Entry 3L70 (X-ray diffraction, 2.75 A resolution); this record covers chains C and D of the 20 polymer chains in the assembly.

# Chain C
Name: Cytochrome b
Organism: Gallus gallus
Notes: EC 1.10.2.2
Reference sequence: P18946 (CYB_CHICK); residue numbers follow UniProt; this construct covers 1-380
Amino-acid sequence (380 residues; row label = number of the first residue in the row):
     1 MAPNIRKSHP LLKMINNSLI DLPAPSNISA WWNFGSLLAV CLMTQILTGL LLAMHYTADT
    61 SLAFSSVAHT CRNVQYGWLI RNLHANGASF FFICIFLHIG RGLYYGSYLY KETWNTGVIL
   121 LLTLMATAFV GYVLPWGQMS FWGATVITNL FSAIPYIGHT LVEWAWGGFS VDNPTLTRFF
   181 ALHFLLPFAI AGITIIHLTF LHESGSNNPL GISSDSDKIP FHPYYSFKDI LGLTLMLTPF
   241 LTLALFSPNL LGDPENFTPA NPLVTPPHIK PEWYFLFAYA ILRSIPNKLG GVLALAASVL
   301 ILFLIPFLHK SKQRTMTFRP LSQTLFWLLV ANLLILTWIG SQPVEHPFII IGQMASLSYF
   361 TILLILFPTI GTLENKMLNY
Ion coordination: heme Fe site 1: H84, H183; heme Fe site 2: H98, H197
Small-molecule neighbours:
  - heme (HEM), molecule 1: W32, F34, G35, S36, L38, A39, F91, I95, H98, I99, R101, S107, Y108, Y110, T113, W114, G117, V118, L120, L121, I190, T194, H197, L198, L201, S206, N207
  - heme (HEM), molecule 2: L42, Q45, I46, G49, L50, L52, A53, Y56, V67, R81, H84, A85, A88, F91, L124, T127, A128, G131, Y132, L134, P135, F180, H183, F184, P187, I190, Y274
  - JZV (methyl (2E)-(methoxyimino)(2-{[({(1Z)-1-[3-(trifluoromethyl)phenyl]ethylidene}amino)oxy]methyl}phenyl)ethanoate): M125, A126, A128, F129, Y132, V133, M139, S140, G143, A144, I147, I269, K270, P271, E272, Y274, F275, A278, Y279, L295
  - UQ (Coenzyme Q10, (2Z,6E,10Z,14E,18E,22E,26Z)-isomer): S18, L19, L22, P23, A24, I28, S36, A39, L198, L201, H202, S206, F221, Y225, D229
UniProt features mapped onto this chain:
  - binding site (heme b): H84, H98, H183, H197
  - binding site (a ubiquinone): H202

# Chain D
Name: Mitochondrial cytochrome c1, heme protein
Organism: Gallus gallus
Notes: EC 1.10.2.2
Reference sequence: D0VX26 (D0VX26_CHICK); residue numbers follow UniProt; this construct covers 1-241
Amino-acid sequence (241 residues; each row starts with the number of its first residue):
     1 GELELHPPAF PWSHGGPLSA LDHSSVRRGF QVYKQVCSAC HSMDYVAFRN LIGVTHTEAE
    61 AKALAEEVEV QDGPDENGEL FMRPGKISDY FPKPYPNPEA ARAANNGALP PDLSYIVNAR
   121 HGGEDYVFSL LTGYCDPPAG VVVREGLHYN PYFPGQAIGM APPIYNEILE YDDGTPATMS
   181 QIAKDVCTFL RWAAEPEHDQ RKRMGLKMLL ISALLTSLLY YMKRHKWSVL KSRKMAYRPP
   241 K
Ion coordination: heme c Fe: H41, M160
Small-molecule neighbours: heme c (HEC): V32, V36, C37, C40, H41, N105, A108, L109, P110, P111, L113, I116, R120, Y126, V127, L130, L131, F153, I158, G159, M160, P163, I164, V186, L190

# Interface between chain C and chain D
Pairs across the interface (57):
  S26(C) - W227(D)
  F64(C) - Y45(D)
  S65(C) - Y45(D)
  A68(C) - Y45(D)  hydrophobic
  A68(C) - Y115(D)
  R72(C) - Y45(D)
  R72(C) - S114(D)
  R72(C) - Y115(D)  hydrogen bond
  R72(C) - A193(D)  hydrogen bond (side chain-backbone)
  R72(C) - A194(D)
  R72(C) - P196(D)
  N73(C) - R49(D)
  Y76(C) - Q200(D)
  W78(C) - E197(D)
  W78(C) - Q200(D)  hydrogen bond
  W78(C) - R201(D)
  W78(C) - M204(D)  hydrophobic
  L79(C) - M204(D)  hydrophobic
  D217(C) - R233(D)  salt bridge
  I219(C) - W227(D)  hydrophobic
  I219(C) - L230(D)  hydrophobic
  Y224(C) - K226(D)
  Y224(C) - W227(D)  hydrogen bond (backbone-side chain)
  Y224(C) - L230(D)  hydrophobic
  Y225(C) - W227(D)
  F227(C) - M222(D)  hydrophobic
  F227(C) - K226(D)
  I230(C) - L219(D)  hydrophobic
  L231(C) - Y220(D)  hydrophobic
  L231(C) - K223(D)
  T234(C) - T216(D)
  T234(C) - L219(D)
  L235(C) - T216(D)
  T238(C) - S212(D)  hydrogen bond
  L241(C) - M208(D)  hydrophobic
  T242(C) - M208(D)
  T242(C) - L209(D)
  L245(C) - R201(D)  hydrogen bond (backbone-side chain)
  L245(C) - G205(D)
  L245(C) - M208(D)  hydrophobic
  F246(C) - P17(D)
  F246(C) - L18(D)  hydrophobic
  F246(C) - R201(D)
  F246(C) - G205(D)
  F246(C) - L206(D)
  F246(C) - L209(D)  hydrophobic
  P248(C) - R201(D)
  N249(C) - N118(D)
  P254(C) - N118(D)
  P254(C) - A119(D)
  P254(C) - R120(D)
  P254(C) - H121(D)
  F257(C) - Y115(D)  hydrophobic
  F257(C) - N118(D)
  F257(C) - A119(D)  hydrophobic
  T258(C) - A119(D)
  E345(C) - E2(D)
Interface residues without a listed pair, chain C (32 interface residues in all): P223, K228, A244
Interface residues without a listed pair, chain D (37 interface residues in all): V46, Y90, E195, K202, V229

# Summary
32 residues of chain C and 37 residues of chain D are in contact, with 6 hydrogen bonds and 1 salt bridge.
Polar pairs include D217(C)-R233(D), R72(C)-Y115(D) and R72(C)-A193(D). Bound to chain C: heme, compound JZV
and compound UQ. Bound to chain D: heme c.
Chain C is Cytochrome b and chain D is Mitochondrial cytochrome c1, heme protein, both from Gallus gallus; the
structure, Cytochrome BC1 complex from chicken with trifloxystrobin bound, was determined by X-ray
diffraction.
